4CDW - chains A and D of the 4 polymer chains in the assembly; structure by X-ray diffraction, 2.80 A resolution.

== Chain A ==
Protein: VP1
Organism: Enterovirus A71
UniProtKB: B2ZUN0 (B2ZUN0_9ENTO); residues 1-297 here correspond to UniProt positions 566-862 (UniProt number = residue number + 565)
Sequence (297 residues; numbered 1 to 297; the number before each row is that of its first residue):
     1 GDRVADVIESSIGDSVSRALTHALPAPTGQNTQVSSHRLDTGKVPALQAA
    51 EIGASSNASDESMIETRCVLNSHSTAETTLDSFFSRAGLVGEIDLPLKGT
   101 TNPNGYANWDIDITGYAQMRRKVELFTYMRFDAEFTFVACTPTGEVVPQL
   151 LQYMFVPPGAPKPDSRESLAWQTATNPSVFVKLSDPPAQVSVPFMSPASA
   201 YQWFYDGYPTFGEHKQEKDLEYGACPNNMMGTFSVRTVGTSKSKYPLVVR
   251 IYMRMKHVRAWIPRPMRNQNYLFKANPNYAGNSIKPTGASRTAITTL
Small-molecule neighbours: VR2 (1-[(3S)-5-(4-iodanylphenoxy)-3-methyl-pentyl]-3-pyridin-4-yl-imidazolidin-2-one): Ile-111, Asp-112, Ile-113, Thr-114, Phe-131, Phe-135, Phe-137, Phe-155, Val-190, Val-192, Met-195, Tyr-201, Gln-202, Trp-203, Asn-228, Met-230, Phe-233, Met-253
From the paper describing this entry:
  - binding site for VR2: Ile-113, Phe-135, Phe-155

== Chain D ==
Protein: VP4
Organism: Enterovirus A71
UniProtKB: B2ZUN0 (B2ZUN0_9ENTO); residues 1-69 here = UniProt positions 1-69
Sequence (69 residues; each row starts with the number of its first residue):
     1 MGSQVSTQRSGSHENSNSATEGSTINYTTINYYKDSYAATAGKQSLKQDP
    51 DKFANPVKDIFTEMAAPLK
Disordered / not traced: 1-11

== How chain A and chain D interact ==
Pairs across the interface (63; chain A residue first):
  Leu-20(A) / Val-57(D)
  Thr-21(A) / Asp-49(D)  hydrogen bond
  Thr-21(A) / Asp-51(D)
  Thr-21(A) / Lys-52(D)
  His-22(A) / Asp-49(D)
  Ala-23(A) / Gln-48(D)
  Ala-23(A) / Asp-49(D)
  Leu-24(A) / Lys-47(D)
  Leu-24(A) / Gln-48(D)  hydrogen bond (backbone-backbone)
  Pro-25(A) / Leu-46(D)
  Ala-26(A) / Leu-46(D)  hydrogen bond (backbone-backbone)
  Ala-26(A) / Gln-48(D)
  Pro-27(A) / Leu-46(D)  hydrophobic
  Gly-42(A) / Met-64(D)
  Lys-43(A) / Met-64(D)
  Val-44(A) / Glu-63(D)
  Val-44(A) / Met-64(D)  hydrogen bond (backbone-backbone)
  Pro-45(A) / Glu-63(D)
  Leu-47(A) / Pro-67(D)
  Gln-48(A) / Pro-67(D)
  Ala-49(A) / Pro-67(D)  hydrophobic
  Ala-49(A) / Leu-68(D)  hydrophobic
  Ile-52(A) / Val-57(D)  hydrophobic
  Ile-52(A) / Phe-61(D)  hydrophobic
  Ile-52(A) / Pro-67(D)
  Ala-54(A) / Ala-54(D)
  Ala-54(A) / Asn-55(D)
  Ser-55(A) / Ala-54(D)  hydrogen bond (backbone-backbone)
  Asn-57(A) / Phe-61(D)
  Asn-57(A) / Glu-63(D)
  Ser-59(A) / Glu-63(D)  hydrogen bond
  Ser-62(A) / Glu-63(D)  hydrogen bond
  Thr-75(A) / Leu-46(D)
  Thr-79(A) / Gln-44(D)  hydrogen bond
  Thr-79(A) / Leu-46(D)
  Leu-80(A) / Gln-44(D)  hydrogen bond (backbone-side chain)
  Asp-81(A) / Tyr-27(D)
  Asp-81(A) / Ala-41(D)
  Asp-81(A) / Gln-44(D)  hydrogen bond
  Ser-85(A) / Ala-41(D)
  Arg-130(A) / Ala-19(D)  hydrogen bond (side chain-backbone)
  Phe-131(A) / Ala-19(D)
  Asp-132(A) / Ser-18(D)
  Asp-132(A) / Ala-19(D)  hydrogen bond (side chain-backbone)
  Asp-132(A) / Tyr-37(D)
  Ser-191(A) / Tyr-37(D)
  Ser-191(A) / Ala-38(D)
  Val-192(A) / Tyr-37(D)
  Pro-193(A) / Tyr-37(D)
  Lys-256(A) / Tyr-37(D)  hydrogen bond (side chain-backbone)
  Lys-256(A) / Ala-38(D)  hydrogen bond (side chain-backbone)
  Lys-256(A) / Ala-39(D)  hydrogen bond (side chain-backbone)
  His-257(A) / Ser-18(D)
  His-257(A) / Ala-19(D)
  His-257(A) / Thr-20(D)
  His-257(A) / Tyr-37(D)
  His-257(A) / Ala-39(D)  hydrogen bond (side chain-backbone)
  His-257(A) / Thr-40(D)  hydrogen bond (side chain-backbone)
  Val-258(A) / Tyr-27(D)
  Val-258(A) / Gln-44(D)
  Arg-259(A) / Thr-20(D)
  Arg-259(A) / Ser-23(D)
  Pro-263(A) / Phe-53(D)
Interface residues without a listed pair, chain A (41 interface residues in all): Ala-58, Ala-76, Phe-194, Arg-254
Interface residues without a listed pair, chain D (33 interface residues in all): Asn-17, Gly-22, Ser-36, Lys-58, Thr-62, Ala-65, Ala-66

== Overview ==
41 residues of chain A face 33 of chain D across their interface, with 17 hydrogen bonds. Polar pairs include
Thr-21(A)/Asp-49(D), Ser-59(A)/Glu-63(D) and Ser-62(A)/Glu-63(D). Chain A binds compound VR2. The paper
reports a binding site for VR2 at Ile-113(A), Phe-135(A) and Phe-155(A).
Chain A is VP1 and chain D is VP4, both from Enterovirus A71; the structure, Crystal structure of human
Enterovirus 71 in complex with the uncoating inhibitor GPP4, was determined by X-ray diffraction, deposited
together with 4CDQ, 4CDU, 4CDX, 4CEW and 4CEY.
